PDB entry 9JT2 | electron microscopy, 3.19 A resolution | chains F and R of the 18 polymer chains in the assembly

# Chain F
Protein: Dren-apaz
From: Novosphingopyxis baekryungensis DSM 16222
Sequence (442 residues; each row starts with the number of its first residue):
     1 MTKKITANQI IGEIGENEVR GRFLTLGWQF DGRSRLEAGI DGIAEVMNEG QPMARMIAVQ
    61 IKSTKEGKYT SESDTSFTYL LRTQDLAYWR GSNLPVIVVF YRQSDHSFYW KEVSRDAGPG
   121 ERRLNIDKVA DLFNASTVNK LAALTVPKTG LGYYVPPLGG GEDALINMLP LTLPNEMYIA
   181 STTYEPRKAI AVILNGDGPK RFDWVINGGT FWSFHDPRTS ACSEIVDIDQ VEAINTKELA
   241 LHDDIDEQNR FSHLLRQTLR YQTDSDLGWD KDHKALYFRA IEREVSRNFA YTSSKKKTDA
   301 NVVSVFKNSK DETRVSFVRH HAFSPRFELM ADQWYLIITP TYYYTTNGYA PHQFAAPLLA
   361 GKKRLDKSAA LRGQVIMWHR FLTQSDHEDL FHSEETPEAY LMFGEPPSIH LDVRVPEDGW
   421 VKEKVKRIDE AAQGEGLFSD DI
Not modelled in the structure: 1-2, 385-397, 425-442
Ion coordination: Mg2+: Asp41, Gln60, Ile61 (shared with DC5(R) of chain R)
Reported in the primary citation:
  - catalytic residues: Asp41, Gln60, Lys62
  - Mg2+ coordination: Asp41
  - mutagenesis - E13A/N17A/R20A/Q29A/D31A/R33A/E45A, D41A, Q60A: abolished catalytic activity
  - mutagenesis - K62A: decreased catalytic activity
  - self-association interface (contacts with another copy of this molecule); pairs are residue here / residue on that copy: Asn17-Asn17 (hydrogen bond), Gln29-Arg33, Arg33-Asp31
  - binding site for the 8-nt DNA strand: Lys4, Gly39, Ser63, Lys65
  - binding site for the 8-nt DNA strand (chain R): Lys4

# Chain R
Molecule: 8-nt DNA strand
From: Novosphingopyxis baekryungensis DSM 16222
Sequence (8 nucleotides; row label = number of the first residue in the row):
     1 GATACTAC
Ion coordination: Mg2+: DC5 (shared with Asp41(F), Gln60(F), Ile61(F) of chain F)

# Interface between chain F and chain R
Residue-residue contacts (14):
  Asn8(F) - DC5(R)  base contact
  Asn8(F) - DT6(R)  hydrogen bond to the base
  Gln9(F) - DC5(R)  base contact
  Gly12(F) - DC5(R)  phosphate contact
  Glu37(F) - DT3(R)  phosphate contact
  Glu37(F) - DA4(R)  phosphate contact
  Ala38(F) - DA4(R)  phosphate contact
  Gly39(F) - DA4(R)  phosphate contact
  Asp41(F) - DC5(R)  phosphate contact
  Gln60(F) - DC5(R)  phosphate contact
  Lys62(F) - DT6(R)  phosphate contact
  Ser63(F) - DT6(R)  hydrogen bond to the phosphate
  Thr64(F) - DA7(R)  hydrogen bond to the phosphate
  Lys65(F) - DA7(R)  phosphate contact
Interface residues without a listed pair, chain F (15 interface residues in all): Ile11, Ile61, Gly67

# Summary
Chain F and chain R form an interface of 15 and 5 residues respectively; the contacts include 3 hydrogen
bonds. Polar pairs include Asn8(F)-DT6(R), Ser63(F)-DT6(R) and Thr64(F)-DA7(R). Asp41(F), Gln60(F), Ile61(F)
and DC5(R) coordinate Mg2+. The paper reports catalytic residues Asp41(F), Gln60(F) and Lys62(F);
E13A/N17A/R20A/Q29A/D31A/R33A/E45A, D41A and Q60A of chain F abolish catalytic activity.
Chain F is Dren-apaz and chain R is an 8-nt DNA strand, both from Novosphingopyxis baekryungensis DSM 16222;
the structure, substrate-bound NbaSPARDA complexes, was determined by electron microscopy together with 9JSB,
9JSP and 9JSZ from the same study.
